7MKN - chains C and T of the 9 polymer chains in the assembly; structure by electron microscopy, 3.30 A resolution.

[Chain C]
Protein: DNA-directed RNA polymerase subunit beta
Organism: Escherichia coli (strain K12)
Notes: EC 2.7.7.6
UniProt: A0A4S4NK82 (A0A4S4NK82_ECOLI); numbering as in UniProt (aligned over 3-1342)
Amino-acid sequence (1340 residues; row label = number of the first residue in the row):
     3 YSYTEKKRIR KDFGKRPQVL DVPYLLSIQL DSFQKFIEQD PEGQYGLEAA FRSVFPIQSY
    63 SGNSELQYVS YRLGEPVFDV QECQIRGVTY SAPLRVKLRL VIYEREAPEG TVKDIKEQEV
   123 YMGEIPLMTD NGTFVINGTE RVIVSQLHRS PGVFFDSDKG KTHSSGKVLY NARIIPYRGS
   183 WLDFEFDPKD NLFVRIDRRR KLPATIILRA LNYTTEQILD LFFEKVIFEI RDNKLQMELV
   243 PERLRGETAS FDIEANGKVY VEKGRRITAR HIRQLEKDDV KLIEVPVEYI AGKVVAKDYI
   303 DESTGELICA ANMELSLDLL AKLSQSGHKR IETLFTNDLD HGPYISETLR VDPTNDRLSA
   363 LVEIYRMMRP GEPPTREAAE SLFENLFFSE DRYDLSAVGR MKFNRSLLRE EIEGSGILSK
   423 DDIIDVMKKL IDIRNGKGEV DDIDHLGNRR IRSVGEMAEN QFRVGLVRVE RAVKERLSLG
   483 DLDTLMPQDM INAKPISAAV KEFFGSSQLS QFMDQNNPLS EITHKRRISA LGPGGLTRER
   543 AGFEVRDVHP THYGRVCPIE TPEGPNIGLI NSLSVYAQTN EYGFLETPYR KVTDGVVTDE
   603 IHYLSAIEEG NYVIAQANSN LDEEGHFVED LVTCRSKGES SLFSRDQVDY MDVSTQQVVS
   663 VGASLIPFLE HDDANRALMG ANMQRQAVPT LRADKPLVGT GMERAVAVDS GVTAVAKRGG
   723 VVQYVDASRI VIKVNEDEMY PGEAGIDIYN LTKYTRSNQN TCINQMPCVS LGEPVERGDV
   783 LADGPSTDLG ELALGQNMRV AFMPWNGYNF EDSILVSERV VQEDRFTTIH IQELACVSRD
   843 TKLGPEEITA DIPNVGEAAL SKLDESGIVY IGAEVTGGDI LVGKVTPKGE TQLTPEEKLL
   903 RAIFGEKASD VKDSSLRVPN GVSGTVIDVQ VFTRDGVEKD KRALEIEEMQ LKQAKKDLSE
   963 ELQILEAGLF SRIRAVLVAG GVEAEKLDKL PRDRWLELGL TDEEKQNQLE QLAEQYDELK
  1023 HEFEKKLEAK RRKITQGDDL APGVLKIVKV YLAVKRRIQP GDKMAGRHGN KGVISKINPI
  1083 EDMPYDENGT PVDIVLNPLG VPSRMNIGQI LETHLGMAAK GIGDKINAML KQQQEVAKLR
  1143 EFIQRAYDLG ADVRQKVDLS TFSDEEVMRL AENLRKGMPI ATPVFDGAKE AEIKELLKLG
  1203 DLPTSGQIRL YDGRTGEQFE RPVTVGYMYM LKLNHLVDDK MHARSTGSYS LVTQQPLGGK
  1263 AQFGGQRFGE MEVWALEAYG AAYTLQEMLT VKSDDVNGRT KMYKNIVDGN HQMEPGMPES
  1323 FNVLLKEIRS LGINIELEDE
Small-molecule neighbours: CMPcPP (2TM; 5'-O-[(S)-hydroxy{[(S)-hydroxy(phosphonooxy)phosphoryl]methyl}phosphoryl]cytidine): Arg678, Ser1105, Arg1106

[Chain T]
Molecule: 29-nt DNA strand
Organism: Escherichia coli K-12
Sequence (29 nucleotides; each row starts with the number of its first residue):
     1 GGGTATTCGC CGTGTACCTC TCCTAGCCC

[Chain C / chain T interface]
Pairs across the interface - 15 pairs, chain C then chain T:
  Asn139(C) with DC22(T), phosphate contact
  Lys203(C) with DT7(T), salt bridge to the phosphate
  Lys496(C) with DG26(T), salt bridge to the phosphate
  Phe514(C) with DC20(T), sugar contact; DT21(T), sugar contact
  Arg542(C) with DT13(T), hydrogen bond to the base
  Gly1261(C) with DC18(T), phosphate contact
  Lys1262(C) with DC18(T), hydrogen bond to the phosphate; DT19(T), phosphate contact
  Gln1268(C) with DC17(T), phosphate contact
  Arg1269(C) with DA16(T), salt bridge to the phosphate; DC17(T), hydrogen bond to the phosphate
  Gly1271(C) with DA16(T), phosphate contact
  Glu1272(C) with DT15(T), phosphate contact
  Met1273(C) with DT15(T), sugar contact
Interface residues without a listed pair, chain C (22 interface residues in all): Arg143, His165, Pro190, Lys191, Arg758, Asn762, Lys1242, His1244, Gly1267, Glu1274
Interface residues without a listed pair, chain T (13 interface residues in all): DT6, DG14

[Summary]
The interface between chain C and chain T involves 22 residues on one side and 13 on the other; the contacts
include 3 hydrogen bonds and 3 salt bridges. Among the polar pairs are Arg542(C)-DT13(T), Lys1262(C)-DC18(T)
and Arg1269(C)-DC17(T). Bound to chain C: CMPcPP.
Here chain C is DNA-directed RNA polymerase subunit beta (Escherichia coli (strain K12)) and chain T is a
29-nt DNA strand (Escherichia coli K-12). Entry 7MKN (Escherichia coli RNA polymerase and RapA elongation
complex) was determined by electron microscopy together with 7MKP, 7MKO and 7MKQ from the same study.
